Entry 7KXZ (X-ray diffraction, 2.40 A resolution); this record covers chain A.

[Chain A]
Name: Epidermal growth factor receptor
Source organism: Homo sapiens
Notes: EC 2.7.10.1; fragment: kinase domain
UniProtKB: P00533 (EGFR_HUMAN); residue numbers follow UniProt; this construct covers 695-1022
Sequence (331 residues; row label = number of the first residue in the row):
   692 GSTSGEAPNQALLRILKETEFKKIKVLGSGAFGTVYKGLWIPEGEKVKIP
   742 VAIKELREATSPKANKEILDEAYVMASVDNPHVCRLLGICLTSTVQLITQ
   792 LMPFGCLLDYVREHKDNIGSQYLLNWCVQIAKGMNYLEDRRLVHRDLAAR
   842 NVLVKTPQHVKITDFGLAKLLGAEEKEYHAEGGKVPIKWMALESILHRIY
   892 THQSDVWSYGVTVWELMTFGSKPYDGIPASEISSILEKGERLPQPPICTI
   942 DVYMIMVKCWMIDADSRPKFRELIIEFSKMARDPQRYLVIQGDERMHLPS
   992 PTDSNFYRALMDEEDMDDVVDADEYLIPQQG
Disordered / not traced: 692-695, 748-751, 988-1006, 1018-1022
Sequence notes: expression tag (692-694)
Ligand contacts: BI-4020 (XA4; (20R)-10,15,20-trimethyl-2-[(4-methylpiperazin-1-yl)methyl]-18,19,20,21-tetrahydro-15H,17H-12,8-(metheno)pyrazolo[3',4':2,3][1,5,10,12]oxatriazacycloheptadecino[12,11-a]benzimidazol-7(6H)-one): Leu718, Phe723, Val726, Ala743, Lys745, Glu762, Cys775, Thr790, Gln791, Leu792, Met793, Pro794, Phe795, Gly796, Cys797, Asp800, Glu804, Leu844, Thr854, Asp855
Curated features (UniProtKB/Swiss-Prot):
  - active site: Asp837 (Proton acceptor)
  - binding site (ATP): Leu718 to Val726, Lys745, Thr790, Gln791, Asp855
  - site: Tyr1016 (Important for interaction with PIK3C2B)
  - modified residue: Ser695 (Phosphoserine), Lys745 (N6-(2-hydroxyisobutyryl)lysine), Tyr869 (Phosphotyrosine), Ser991 (Phosphoserine), Ser995 (Phosphoserine), Tyr998 (Phosphotyrosine), Tyr1016 (Phosphotyrosine)
  - cross-link (Glycyl lysine isopeptide (Lys-Gly)): Lys716 (interchain with G-Cter in ubiquitin), Lys737 (interchain with G-Cter in ubiquitin), Lys754 (interchain with G-Cter in ubiquitin), Lys757 (interchain with G-Cter in ubiquitin), Lys867 (interchain with G-Cter in ubiquitin), Lys929 (interchain with G-Cter in ubiquitin), Lys960 (interchain with G-Cter in ubiquitin), Lys970 (interchain with G-Cter in ubiquitin)
  - natural variant: Glu709 (E709A: Found in a lung cancer sample; E709G: Found in a lung cancer sample; E709K: Found in a lung cancer sample), Gly719 (G719A: Found in a lung cancer sample; G719C: Found in a lung cancer sample; G719D: Found in a lung cancer sample; G719S: Found in a lung cancer sample), Gly724 (G724S: Found in a lung cancer sample), Glu734 (E734K: Found in a lung cancer sample), Glu746 to Ser752 (sequence variant, change not given here; Found in a lung cancer sample), Glu746 to Thr751 (sequence variant, change not given here; Found in a lung cancer sample), Glu746 to Ala750 (deletion: Found in a lung cancer sample), Glu746 (deletion: Found in a lung cancer sample), Leu747 to Thr751 (deletion: Found in a lung cancer sample), Leu747 to Glu749 (deletion: Found in a lung cancer sample), Leu747 (L747F: Found in a lung cancer sample), Arg748 (R748P: Found in a lung cancer sample), 12 further natural variant entries in UniProt
  - mutagenesis: Pro699 (P699A: Reduced phosphorylation), Asn700 (N700A: Abolishes phosphorylation), Leu704 (L704A: Abolishes phosphorylation), Arg705 (R705A: Abolishes phosphorylation), Ile706 (I706A: Abolishes phosphorylation), Lys745 (K745A/M: Abolishes kinase activity), Asp974 (D974A: Strongly reduced phosphorylation), Arg977 (R977A: Reduced phosphorylation), Glu1005 to Asp1006 (Constitutively activated kinase), Tyr1016 (Y1016F: 50% decrease in interaction with PIK3C2B. 65% decrease in interaction with PIK3C2B; when associated with F-1197. Abolishes interaction with PIK3C2B; when associated with F-1197 and F-1092)
What the authors report for this chain:
  - binding site for BI-4020: Lys745, Thr790
  - contacts within the chain: Lys745-Glu762

[In short]
Bound to chain A: BI-4020. Curated annotation (UniProt) lists active-site residue Asp837, 13 ATP-binding
residues and 11 mutagenesis sites. The paper reports a binding site for BI-4020 at Lys745 and Thr790; contacts
within the chain involving Glu762 and Lys745.
Chain A is Epidermal growth factor receptor (Homo sapiens); the structure, Active conformation of EGFR kinase
in complex with BI-4020, was determined by X-ray diffraction together with 7KY0 from the same study.
